PDB entry 8ETJ | electron microscopy, 3.20 A resolution | chains 1 and E of the 35 polymer chains in the assembly

[Chain 1]
Molecule: 3497-nt RNA strand
From: Schizosaccharomyces pombe
Sequence (3497 nucleotides; row label = number of the first residue in the row):
     1 AUUUGACCUC AAAUCAGGUA GGACUACGCG CUGAACUUAA GCAUAUCAAU AAGCGCAGGA
    61 AAAGAAAAUA ACCAUGAUUC CCUCAGUAAC GGCGAGUGAA GCGGGAAAAG CUCAAAUUUG
   121 AAAUCUGGCA ACAUUUCUUU UGUUGUCCGA GUUGUAAUUU CAAGAAGCUG CUUUGAGUGU
   181 AGACGAUCGG UCUAAGUUCC UUGGAACAGG ACGUCAGAGA GGGUGAGAAC CCCGUCUUUG
   241 GUCGAUUGGA UAUGCCAUAU AAAGCGCUUU CGAAGAGUCG AGUUGUUUGG GAAUGCAGCU
   301 CUAAAUGGGU GGUAAAUUUC AUCUAAAGCU AAAUAUUGGC GAGAGACCGA UAGCGAACAA
   361 GUAGAGUGAU CGAAAGAUGA AAAGAACUUU GAAAAGAGAG UUAAAUAGUA CGUGAAAUUG
   421 CUGAAAGGGA AGCAUUGGAA AUCAGUCUUA CCUGGGUGAG AUCAGUAGUC UCUUCGCGAG
   481 ACUAUGCACU CUGAACCUGU GGUAGGUCAG CAUCAGUUUU CGGGGGCGGA AAAAGAAUAA
   541 GGGAAGGUGG CUUUCCGGGU UCUGCCUGGG GAGUGUUUAU AGCCCUUGUU GUAAUACGUC
   601 CACUGGGGAC UGAGGACUGC GGCUUCGUGC CAAGGAUGCU GACAUAAUGG UUUUCAAUGG
   661 CCCGUCUUGA AACACGGACC AAGGAGUCUA GCAUCUAUGC GAGUGUUUGG GUGAUGAAAA
   721 CCCAUCCGCG AAAUGAAAGU GAAUGCAGGU GGGAACGCCC UUGUGGCGUG CACCAUCGAC
   781 CGACCCGGAA GUUUGUCAAU GGAAGGGUUU GAGUAAGAGC AUAGCUGUUG GGACCCGAAA
   841 GAUGGUGAAC UAUGCCUGAA UAGGGUGAAG CCAGAGGAAA CUCUGGUGGA GGCUCGUAGA
   901 GAUUCUGACG UGCAAAUCGA UCUUCAAAUU UGGGUAUAGG GGCGAAAGAC UAAUCGAACC
   961 AUCUAGUAGC UGGUUCCUGC CGAAGUUUCC CUCAGGAUAG CAGAAACUCA GAUCAGUUUU
  1021 AUGAGGUAAA GCGAAUGAUU AGAGGUCUUG GGGAAGGAAU UUCCUCAACC UAUUCUCAAA
  1081 CUUUAAAUAU GUAAGACGCC CUUGUCGCUU AAUUGGACGU GGGCCAUCGA AUGAGAGUUU
  1141 CUAGUGGGCC AUUUUUGGUA AGCAGAACUG GCGAUGCGGG AUGAACCGAA CGUGAGGUUA
  1201 AGGUGCCGGA AUGUACGCUC AUCAGACACC AGAAAAGGUG UUAGUUCAUC UAGACAGCAG
  1261 GACGGUGGCC AUGGAAGUCG GAAUCCGCUA AGGAGUGUGU AACAACUCAC CUGCCGAAUG
  1321 AACUAGCCCU GAAAAUGGAU GGCGCUUAAG CGUACUACCC AUACCUCACC GUCUGGGUUA
  1381 GCUUUGAGAA GCUCAGACGA GUAGGCAGGC GUGGAGGUUU GUGACGAAGC CUUGGGCGUG
  1441 AGCCUGGGUC GAACAGCCUC UAGUGCAGAU CUUGGUGGAA GUAGCAAAUA UUCAAAUGAG
  1501 AACUUUGAAG ACUGAAGUGG GGAAAGGUUC CAUGUGAACA GCAGUUGGAC AUGGGUUAGU
  1561 CGAUCCUAAG AGAUAGGGAA GCUCCGUAUG AAAGUUGCAC GAUUUUUCGU GCCUCCUAUC
  1621 GAAAGGGAAU CCGGUUAAUA UUCCGGAACC AGAAGGUGGA AUCAACACGG CAACGUAAAU
  1681 GAAGUUGGAG ACGUCGGCGG GAGCCCUGGG AAGAGUUCUC UUUUCUUUUU AACAAACCAU
  1741 UGAACUACCC UGAAAUCGGU UUAUCCGGAG CUAGGGUAUG GUGUUUGGAA GAGUUCAGCG
  1801 CCUCAUGCUG AAUCCGGUGC GCUCUCGACG GCCCUUGAAA AUCCAACGGA AGAAUGGACC
  1861 UUCGGGUCCU UGUUUUCACA UCUGGUCGUA CUCAUAACCG CAGCAGGUCU CCAAGGUGAA
  1921 CAGCCUCUAG UUGAUAGAAC AAUGUAGAUA AGGGAAGUCG GCAAAAUGGA UCCGUAACUU
  1981 CGGGAUAAGG AUUGGCUCUA AGGGUUGGGU ACGUUGGGCC UUGGAACCUG AACGGUUGCU
  2041 GGACUGAGCG UGGACCGAUG UCUUUUCUCG CCUUUCGGGG UGAGAAGGGA UGUUGGACCU
  2101 GCUUGGACCU UGGCGGCCGG GAAGUCCUUG GUCGGGCUUU UCUCCUUCUC GGGGAUUAUG
  2161 CUCUUACUGG CGUACGUUUA ACAACCAACU UAGAACUGGU ACGGACAAGG GGAAUCUGAC
  2221 UGUCUAAUUA AAACAUAGCA UUGCGAUGGC CAGAAAGUGG UGUUGACGCA AUGUGAUUUC
  2281 UGCCCAGUGC UCUGAAUGUC AAAGUGAAGA AAUUCAACCA AGCGCGGGUA AACGGCGGGA
  2341 GUAACUAUGA CUCUCUUAAG GUAGCCAAAU GCCUCGUCAU CUAACUAGUG ACGCGCAUGA
  2401 AUGGAUUAAC GAGAUUCCCA CUGUCCCUAU CUACUAUCUA GCGAAACCAC AGCCUGGGGA
  2461 ACGGGCCAGG CAAAAUCAGC GGGGAAAGAA GACCCUGUUG AGCUUGACUC UAGUUUGACA
  2521 UUGUGAAGAG ACAUAGAGGG UGUAGGAUAA GUGGGAGUAU GUUUCGGCAU ACGCCGGUGA
  2581 AAUACCACUA CCUUUAUCGU UUCUUUACUU AAUCAAUGAA GCGGAAUUGG GAUUUAUUUC
  2641 CCAUAUUCUA GCGUUAAAGU UUCUUCGCGA ACUGAUCCGC GUUGAUGACA UUGUCAGGUG
  2701 GGGAGUUUGG CUGGGGCGGC ACAUCUGUUA AAAGAUAACG CAGGUGUCCU AAGGGGGACU
  2761 CAUCGAGAAC AGAAAUCUCG AGUAGAAUAA AAGGGUAAAA GUCCCCUUGA UUUUGAUUUU
  2821 CAGUGUGAAU ACAAACCAUG AAAGUGUGGC CUAUCGAUCC UUUGUUCCCU CGAAAUUUGA
  2881 GGACAGAGGU GCCAGAAAAG UUACCACAGG GAUAACUGGC UUGUGGCAGU CAAGCGUUCA
  2941 UAGCGACAUU GCUUUUUGAU UCUUCGAUGU CGGCUCUUCC UAUCAUACCG AAGCAGAAUU
  3001 CGGUAAGCGU UGGAUUGUUC ACCCACUAAU AGGGAACGUG AGCUGGGUUU AGACCGUCGU
  3061 GAGACAGGUU AGUUUUACCC UACUGAUGAA GUGUCGUCGC AAUGGUAAUU CAACUUAGUA
  3121 CGAGAGGAAC CGUUGAUUCA GAUCAUUGGU AUUUGCGGCU GCCUGACAAG GCAAUGCCGC
  3181 GGAGCUAUCA UCUGCUGGAU AACGGCUGAA CGCCUCUAAG CCAGAAUCCG UGCCAGAAAG
  3241 CGACGAUUUU UUGGUCCGCA UGAUUUAUAU GUAUAAAAAU AGAGGUAGGA CUUGUUCCUA
  3301 CUCUCCUGUA UCGUAGAAGA UGGGCGAUGG UUGAUGAAAC GGAAGUGUUU UAUUGACUUG
  3361 UCCAUGAAAU UCCAUUGAAA UCUUGUGCGG AAUCGAAUCC AUUGCAUACG ACUUUAAUGU
  3421 GGAACGGGGU AUUGUAAGCA GUAGAGUAGC CUUGUUGUUA CGAUCUGCUG AGAUUAAGCC
  3481 UUUGUUCCCA AGAUUUG
Unresolved in the structure: 1-2, 36-46, 92-95, 288-293, 446-505, 557-568, 668-671, 793-798, 849-957, 1026-1087, 1095-1129, 1227-1230, 1380-1387, 1486-1489, 1557-1909, 1969-2417, 2484-2918, 2937-2942, 2954-2976, 3015-3021, 3036-3079, 3290-3297, 3375-3379, 3442-3464
Construct notes: conflict U2930 (C6612 in 157310483), A2948 (G6594 in 157310483), U3196 (C6346 in 157310483)

[Chain E]
Protein: 60S ribosomal protein L6
From: Schizosaccharomyces pombe
UniProt: P79071 (RL6_SCHPO); residues 1-195 here = UniProt positions 1-195
Chain sequence (195 residues; each row starts with the number of its first residue):
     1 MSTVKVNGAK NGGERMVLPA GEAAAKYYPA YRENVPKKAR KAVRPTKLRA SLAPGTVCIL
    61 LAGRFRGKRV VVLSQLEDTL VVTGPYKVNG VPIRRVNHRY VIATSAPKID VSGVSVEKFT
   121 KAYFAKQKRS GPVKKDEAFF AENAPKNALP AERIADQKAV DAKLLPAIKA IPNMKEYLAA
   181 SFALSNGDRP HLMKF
Unresolved in the structure: 1-30
UniProt features mapped onto this chain:
  - modified residue (Phosphoserine): Ser105, Ser115

[Chain 1 / chain E interface]
Residue-residue contacts - 92 pairs, chain 1 then chain E:
  G510(1) with Asn97(E), sugar contact; Tyr100(E), hydrogen bond to the sugar
  C511(1) with Asp78(E), hydrogen bond to the sugar; Asn97(E), hydrogen bond to the sugar; His98(E), phosphate contact; Arg99(E), sugar contact
  A512(1) with Thr46(E), hydrogen bond to the sugar; Asp78(E), sugar contact; His98(E), salt bridge to the phosphate; Arg99(E), salt bridge to the phosphate
  U513(1) with Ala42(E), hydrogen bond to the sugar; Arg44(E), hydrogen bond to the sugar; Pro45(E), sugar contact; Thr46(E), phosphate contact; Lys47(E), hydrogen bond to the phosphate
  C514(1) with Lys41(E), hydrogen bond to the sugar; Arg44(E), salt bridge to the phosphate
  A515(1) with Lys41(E), hydrogen bond to the sugar
  G606(1) with Lys47(E), salt bridge to the phosphate
  G608(1) with Arg99(E), salt bridge to the phosphate
  G614(1) with Lys37(E), base contact
  G615(1) with Asn34(E), sugar contact; Val35(E), hydrogen bond to the sugar; Pro36(E), base contact; Lys37(E), hydrogen bond to the base
  A616(1) with Val35(E), sugar contact; Lys37(E), phosphate contact
  C617(1) with Lys37(E), salt bridge to the phosphate; Lys38(E), phosphate contact
  G619(1) with Arg40(E), hydrogen bond to the base
  C631(1) with Arg44(E), hydrogen bond to the phosphate
  A632(1) with Arg40(E), phosphate contact; Lys41(E), phosphate contact; Ala42(E), hydrogen bond to the phosphate; Arg44(E), salt bridge to the phosphate
  A633(1) with Arg40(E), hydrogen bond to the base
  G634(1) with Arg40(E), base contact
  A636(1) with Lys41(E), salt bridge to the phosphate
  U637(1) with Ala39(E), phosphate contact
  C639(1) with Lys121(E), hydrogen bond to the phosphate
  U640(1) with Lys121(E), salt bridge to the phosphate
  G641(1) with Lys126(E), phosphate contact
  A644(1) with Pro132(E), base contact
  G3271(1) with Leu184(E), phosphate contact; Ser185(E), hydrogen bond to the base; Asn186(E), hydrogen bond to the base
  G3313(1) with Ser185(E), base contact
  A3315(1) with Glu176(E), base contact; Ala180(E), phosphate contact
  G3316(1) with Ala179(E), sugar contact; Ala180(E), phosphate contact; Ser181(E), hydrogen bond to the phosphate
  G3319(1) with Ser181(E), base contact
  U3359(1) with Glu176(E), base contact
  A3367(1) with Tyr86(E), hydrogen bond to the phosphate; Lys87(E), base contact; Val88(E), base contact; Asn89(E), base contact; Gly90(E), hydrogen bond to the sugar
  A3368(1) with Arg64(E), salt bridge to the phosphate; Tyr86(E), hydrogen bond to the base; Pro92(E), sugar contact; Pro145(E), base contact; Leu149(E), sugar contact; Ile154(E), base contact
  A3369(1) with Arg64(E), salt bridge to the phosphate; Arg94(E), salt bridge to the phosphate; Asn143(E), sugar contact; Ala144(E), hydrogen bond to the sugar; Pro145(E), sugar contact; Ala148(E), base contact; Pro150(E), base contact; Arg153(E), hydrogen bond to the base
  U3370(1) with Arg64(E), hydrogen bond to the base; Asn143(E), phosphate contact; Ala144(E), hydrogen bond to the phosphate; Pro145(E), phosphate contact
  U3371(1) with Arg94(E), hydrogen bond to the sugar; Phe124(E), base contact; Ala125(E), base contact; Lys126(E), sugar contact; Arg153(E), hydrogen bond to the base
  C3372(1) with Thr79(E), base contact; Arg95(E), salt bridge to the phosphate; Asn97(E), base contact; Phe124(E), phosphate contact; Lys126(E), salt bridge to the phosphate
  C3373(1) with Ala62(E), sugar contact; Gly63(E), phosphate contact; Arg94(E), salt bridge to the phosphate; Val96(E), phosphate contact
  A3374(1) with Gly63(E), phosphate contact
Also at the interface, not in a pair above, chain 1 (49 interface residues in all): G605, G607, G612, G635, G638, U645, A3273, U3309, A3317, C3363, U3365, G3366
Also at the interface, not in a pair above, chain E (64 interface residues in all): Val43, Phe65, Arg66, Lys68, Glu77, Ile93, Gln127, Val133, Lys135, Gln157, Lys175, Arg189, Leu192

[Overview]
49 residues of chain 1 face 64 of chain E across their interface, with 28 hydrogen bonds and 15 salt bridges.
Polar pairs include G615(1)-Lys37(E), G619(1)-Arg40(E) and A633(1)-Arg40(E).
Here chain 1 is a 3497-nt RNA strand and chain E is 60S ribosomal protein L6, both from Schizosaccharomyces
pombe. Entry 8ETJ (Fkbp39 associated 60S nascent ribosome State 2) was determined by electron microscopy
together with 8ESQ, 8ESR, 8ETC, 8ETG, 8ETH, 8ETI and 3 further entries from the same study.
